PDB entry 6EZB | X-ray diffraction, 2.25 A resolution | chain A

Chain A:
Name: tRNA-dihydrouridine(20) synthase [NAD(P)+]-like
From: Homo sapiens
Notes: EC 1.3.1.-
Reference sequence: Q9NX74 (DUS2L_HUMAN); residues 14-333 here = UniProt positions 14-333
Amino-acid sequence (327 residues; numbered 7 to 333; the number before each row is that of its first residue):
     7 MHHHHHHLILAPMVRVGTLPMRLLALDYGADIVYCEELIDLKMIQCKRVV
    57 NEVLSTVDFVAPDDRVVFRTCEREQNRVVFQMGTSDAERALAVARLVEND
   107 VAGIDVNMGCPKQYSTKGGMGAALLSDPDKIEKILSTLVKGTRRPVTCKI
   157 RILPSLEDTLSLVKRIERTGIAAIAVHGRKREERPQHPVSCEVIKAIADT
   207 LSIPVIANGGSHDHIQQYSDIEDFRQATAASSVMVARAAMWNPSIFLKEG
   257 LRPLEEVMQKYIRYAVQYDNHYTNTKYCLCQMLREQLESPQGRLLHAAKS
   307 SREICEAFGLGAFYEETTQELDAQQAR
Not modelled in the structure: 7-10, 118-123, 329-333
Construct notes: initiating methionine (7); expression tag (8-13); engineered mutation Lys-305 (Gln in Q9NX74)
Small-molecule neighbours: FMN (flavin mononucleotide): Ala-17, Pro-18, Met-19, Val-20, Val-22, Glu-42, Glu-43, Gln-87, Asn-113, Lys-155, His-183, Asn-214, Gly-215, Gly-216, Ser-217, Met-240, Val-241, Ala-242, Arg-243, Met-246, Tyr-283
Swiss-Prot annotation at these positions:
  - active site: Cys-116 (Proton donor)
  - binding site (FMN): Pro-18 to Val-20, Glu-43, Gln-87, Lys-155, His-183, Asn-214 to Gly-216, Ala-242, Arg-243
  - mutagenesis: Glu-294 (E294K: Increased affinity for tRNA and increased dihydrouridine synthesis; when associated with K-305)
From the paper describing this entry:
  - mutagenesis - Q305K: increased binding to tRNA
  - mutagenesis - Q305K: unchanged catalytic activity on NADPH
  - catalytic residues: Cys-116 (citing earlier work)

Overview:
Ligands of chain A: flavin mononucleotide. From UniProt: active-site residue Cys-116, 12 FMN-binding residues
and one mutagenesis site. From the paper: the catalytic residue Cys-116; Q305K increases binding to tRNA.
Chain A is tRNA-dihydrouridine(20) synthase [NAD(P)+]-like (Homo sapiens); the structure, Crystal Structure of
human tRNA-dihydrouridine(20) synthase catalytic domain Q305K mutant, was determined by X-ray diffraction
together with 6EZA and 6EZC from the same study.
